Entry 5T2Y (X-ray diffraction, 1.94 A resolution); this record covers chain A.

Chain A:
Molecule: UDP-N-acetylbacillosamine N-acetyltransferase
Source organism: Campylobacter jejuni subsp. jejuni serotype O:2 (strain ATCC 700819 / NCTC 11168)
Notes: EC 2.3.1.203
Reference sequence: Q0P9D1 (PGLD_CAMJE); residue numbers follow UniProt; this construct covers 1-195
Chain sequence (198 residues; numbered -2 to 195; the number before each row is that of its first residue; numbers below 1 keep their minus sign (Gly-2 is residue -2)):
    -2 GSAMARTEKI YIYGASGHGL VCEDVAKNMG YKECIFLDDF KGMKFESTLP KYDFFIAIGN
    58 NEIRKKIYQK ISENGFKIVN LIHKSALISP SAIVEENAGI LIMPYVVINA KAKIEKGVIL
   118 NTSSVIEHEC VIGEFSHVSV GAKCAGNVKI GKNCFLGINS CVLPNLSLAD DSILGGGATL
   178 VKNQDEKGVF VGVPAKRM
Unresolved in the structure: -2 to 1, 38-39
Differences from the reference sequence: expression tag (-2 to 0)
Ligand contacts: 5-methyl-4- (753; 5-methyl-4-(methylamino)-2-(2-phenylethyl)thieno[2,3-d]pyrimidine-6-carboxylic acid): Ser136, Ala142, Phe152, Gly154, Ile155, Leu160, Pro161, Gly172, Gly173, Val178, Val188, Gly189, Val190, Pro191, Met195
What the authors report for this chain:
  - binding site for 5-methyl-4-: Ser136, Phe152, Ile155, Gly173
  - catalytic residues: Asn118, His134 (citing earlier work)

In short:
Ligands of chain A: 5-methyl-4-. From the paper: catalytic residues Asn118 and His134; a binding site for
5-methyl-4- at Ser136, Phe152 and Ile155 among others.
Chain A is UDP-N-acetylbacillosamine N-acetyltransferase (Campylobacter jejuni subsp. jejuni serotype O:2
(strain ATCC 700819 / NCTC 11168)); the structure, Crystal Structure of C. jejuni PglD in complex with
5-methyl-4-(methylamino)-2-phenethylthieno[2,3-d]pyrimidine-6-carboxylic acid, was determined by X-ray
diffraction, deposited together with 5TYH.
